1XSN - chains T and A of the 4 polymer chains in the assembly; structure by X-ray diffraction, 1.95 A resolution.

Chain T:
Molecule: 11-nt DNA strand
Sequence (11 nucleotides; each row starts with the number of its first residue):
     1 CGGCAATACT G

Chain A:
Name: DNA polymerase lambda
Organism: Homo sapiens
Notes: EC 2.7.7.7; fragment: 39 kDa catalytic C-terminal domain
Reference sequence: Q9UGP5 (DPOL_HUMAN); residues 242-575 here = UniProt positions 242-575
Sequence (335 residues; row label = number of the first residue in the row):
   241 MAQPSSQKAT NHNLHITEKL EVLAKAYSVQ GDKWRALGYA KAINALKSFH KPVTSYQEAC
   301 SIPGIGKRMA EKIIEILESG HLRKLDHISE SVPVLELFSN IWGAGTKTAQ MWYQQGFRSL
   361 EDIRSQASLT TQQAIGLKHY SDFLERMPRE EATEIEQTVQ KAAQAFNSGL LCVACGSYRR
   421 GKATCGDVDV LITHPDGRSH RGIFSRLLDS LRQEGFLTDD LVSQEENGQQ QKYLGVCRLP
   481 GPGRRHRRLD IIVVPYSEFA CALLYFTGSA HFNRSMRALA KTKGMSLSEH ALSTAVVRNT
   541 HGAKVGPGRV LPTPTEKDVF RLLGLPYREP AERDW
Not modelled in the structure: 241-251
Construct notes: initiating methionine (241); engineered mutation Ala543 (Cys in Q9UGP5)
Metal / ion sites: Na+ site 1: Ser339, Ile341, Ala344 (shared with 1 residue of chain P); Mg2+: Asp427, Asp429 (together with 2',3'-dideoxy-thymidine-5'-triphosphate); Na+ site 2 near Ser463 (its only coordinating residue here)
Small-molecule neighbours: 2',3'-dideoxy-thymidine-5'-triphosphate (D3T): Arg386, Gly416, Ser417, Arg420, Cys425, Gly426, Asp427, Asp429, Tyr505, Phe506, Thr507, Gly508, Ser509, Ala510, Asn513

Chain T / chain A interface:
Contacting residue pairs (29; chain T residue first):
  DG3(T) - His541(A)  salt bridge to the phosphate
  DC4(T) - Trp274(A)  stacking on the base
  DC4(T) - Leu277(A)  sugar contact
  DC4(T) - Lys521(A)  salt bridge to the phosphate
  DA5(T) - Arg514(A)  salt bridge to the phosphate
  DA5(T) - Arg517(A)  hydrogen bond to the base
  DA5(T) - Ala518(A)  sugar contact
  DA6(T) - Arg517(A)  hydrogen bond to the sugar
  DA6(T) - Lys521(A)  salt bridge to the phosphate
  DA6(T) - Leu527(A)  sugar contact
  DA6(T) - Ser528(A)  phosphate contact
  DA6(T) - Arg538(A)  salt bridge to the phosphate
  DT7(T) - Ser528(A)  sugar contact
  DT7(T) - Glu529(A)  sugar contact
  DT7(T) - His530(A)  hydrogen bond to the phosphate
  DT7(T) - Lys544(A)  salt bridge to the phosphate
  DA8(T) - Gln471(A)  hydrogen bond to the phosphate
  DA8(T) - Lys472(A)  hydrogen bond to the sugar
  DA8(T) - Glu529(A)  sugar contact
  DA8(T) - His530(A)  salt bridge to the phosphate
  DC9(T) - Val462(A)  phosphate contact
  DC9(T) - Gln464(A)  sugar contact
  DC9(T) - Gln470(A)  phosphate contact
  DC9(T) - Gln471(A)  hydrogen bond to the phosphate
  DC9(T) - Lys472(A)  hydrogen bond to the phosphate
  DT10(T) - Gln372(A)  sugar contact
  DT10(T) - Val462(A)  phosphate contact
  DT10(T) - Ser463(A)  hydrogen bond to the phosphate
  DT10(T) - Gln464(A)  phosphate contact
Interface residues without a listed pair, chain T (9 interface residues in all): DG11
Interface residues without a listed pair, chain A (24 interface residues in all): Thr371, Leu461, Ser526, Thr540

In short:
9 residues of chain T and 24 residues of chain A are in contact; the contacts include 8 hydrogen bonds, 7 salt
bridges and 1 aromatic stacking contact. Among the polar pairs are DA5(T)-Arg517(A), DA6(T)-Arg517(A) and
DA8(T)-Lys472(A). Chain A binds 2',3'-dideoxy-thymidine-5'-triphosphate.
Chain T is an 11-nt DNA strand and chain A is DNA polymerase lambda (Homo sapiens); the structure, Crystal
Structure of human DNA polymerase lambda in complex with a one nucleotide DNA gap and ..., was determined by
X-ray diffraction, deposited together with 1XSL and 1XSP.
